4D2E - chains A and B of the 3 polymer chains in the assembly; structure by X-ray diffraction, 2.28 A resolution.

# Chain A (and B)
Name: Diacylglycerol kinase
Source organism: Escherichia coli K-12
Notes: EC 2.7.1.107; chain B of this document is another copy of the same molecule, construct and numbering; everything in this record applies to it too
Reference sequence: P0ABN1 (KDGL_ECOLI); residues 1-121 here correspond to UniProt positions 2-122 (UniProt number = residue number + 1)
Chain sequence (130 residues; numbered -8 to 121; the number before each row is that of its first residue; numbers below 1 keep their minus sign (Gly-8 is residue -8)):
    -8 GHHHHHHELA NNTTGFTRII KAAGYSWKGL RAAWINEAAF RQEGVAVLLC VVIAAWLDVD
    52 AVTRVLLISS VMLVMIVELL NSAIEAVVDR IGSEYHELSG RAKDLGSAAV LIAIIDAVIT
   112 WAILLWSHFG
Not modelled in the structure: -8 to 5 (chain B: -8 to 22, 121)
Differences from the reference sequence: expression tag (-8 to 0); engineered mutation Cys41 (Ala42 in P0ABN1), Ala46 (Cys47 in P0ABN1), Val53 (Ile54 in P0ABN1), Leu70 (Ile71 in P0ABN1), Leu96 (Met97 in P0ABN1), Asp107 (Val108 in P0ABN1), Ala113 (Cys114 in P0ABN1)
Residues lining bound ligands:
  - 7.8 monoacylglycerol (78M; (2S)-2,3-dihydroxypropyl(7Z)-pentadec-7-enoate), molecule 1: Trp18, Leu21, Arg22, Trp25, Ile26, Phe31, Gly35, Val38, Leu39, Val42, Met63, Met66
  - 7.8 monoacylglycerol (78M), molecule 2: Trp18, Arg22, Leu39, Val43
  - 7.8 monoacylglycerol (78M), molecule 3: Ala37, Cys41, Ile44, Leu48, Trp112, Leu116, His119, Gly121
  - 7.8 monoacylglycerol (78M), molecule 4: Val42, Ala46, Arg55, Ile59
  - 7.8 monoacylglycerol (2R) (78N; (2R)-2,3-dihydroxypropyl(7Z)-pentadec-7-enoate), molecule 1: Gly6, Arg9, Ile10
  - 7.8 monoacylglycerol (2R) (78N), molecule 2: Ile10, Ala13, Ala14, Ser17
  - 7.8 monoacylglycerol (2R) (78N), molecule 3: Ile105, Ile106, Val109, Ile110, Ala113, Ile114, Trp117
  - 7.8 monoacylglycerol (2R) (78N), molecule 4: Asp107, Ile110, Thr111, Ile114
Curated features (UniProtKB/Swiss-Prot):
  - active site: Glu69 (Proton acceptor)
  - binding site (ATP): Arg9, Tyr16, Glu28, Glu76, Glu85 to His87, Lys94, Asp95
  - binding site (substrate): Arg9, Ala13 to Trp18, Arg22 to Trp25, Ala30 to Glu34, Trp47 to Val50, Arg55, Glu69, Ser98, Trp112, Ile114 to Trp117
  - binding site (a divalent metal cation): Glu28, Glu76

# How chain A and chain B interact
Pairs across the interface - 55 pairs, chain A then chain B:
  Arg9(A) - Gln33(B)  hydrogen bond
  Ala13(A) - Ser98(B)  hydrogen bond (backbone-side chain)
  Tyr16(A) - Asp95(B)
  Tyr16(A) - Ser98(B)
  Ser17(A) - Ser98(B)  hydrogen bond
  Ser17(A) - Ala99(B)
  Ser17(A) - Leu102(B)
  Lys19(A) - Asp95(B)
  Gly20(A) - Asp95(B)
  Gly20(A) - Leu96(B)
  Leu21(A) - Ala99(B)  hydrophobic
  Ala24(A) - Leu96(B)  hydrophobic
  Asn27(A) - Arg92(B)
  Ala52(A) - Ile114(B)
  Ala52(A) - Leu115(B)
  Ala52(A) - Ser118(B)
  Val53(A) - Val53(B)  hydrophobic
  Val53(A) - Thr54(B)
  Val53(A) - Leu57(B)
  Val53(A) - Leu115(B)  hydrophobic
  Val56(A) - Thr111(B)
  Val56(A) - Ile114(B)  hydrophobic
  Val56(A) - Leu115(B)  hydrophobic
  Leu57(A) - Leu57(B)  hydrophobic
  Ile59(A) - Ile114(B)  hydrophobic
  Ser60(A) - Asp107(B)  hydrogen bond
  Ser60(A) - Thr111(B)
  Met63(A) - Ile103(B)
  Met63(A) - Asp107(B)
  Ile67(A) - Leu64(B)  hydrophobic
  Ile67(A) - Val68(B)  hydrophobic
  Ile67(A) - Ala100(B)
  Ile67(A) - Ile103(B)  hydrophobic
  Ile67(A) - Ala104(B)  hydrophobic
  Leu70(A) - Leu96(B)
  Leu70(A) - Ala100(B)  hydrophobic
  Leu70(A) - Ile103(B)  hydrophobic
  Leu71(A) - Leu71(B)  hydrophobic
  Leu71(A) - Ala100(B)  hydrophobic
  Ser73(A) - Leu96(B)
  Ala74(A) - Ala93(B)
  Ala74(A) - Leu96(B)
  Ala74(A) - Gly97(B)
  Ile75(A) - Ile75(B)  hydrophobic
  Ala77(A) - Leu89(B)
  Val78(A) - Ile75(B)  hydrophobic
  Val78(A) - Val78(B)  hydrophobic
  Val78(A) - Val79(B)  hydrophobic
  Val78(A) - Ala93(B)  hydrophobic
  Asp80(A) - Leu89(B)
  Arg81(A) - Ile82(B)
  Arg81(A) - His87(B)
  Arg81(A) - Leu89(B)
  Arg81(A) - Ser90(B)  hydrogen bond
  Ile82(A) - Ile82(B)  hydrophobic
Interface residues without a listed pair, chain A (30 interface residues in all): Arg55, Leu64, Met66
Interface residues without a listed pair, chain B (35 interface residues in all): Ala30, Asn72, Glu85, Ile106, Ile110

# Overview
30 residues of chain A and 35 residues of chain B are in contact, with 5 hydrogen bonds. Polar pairs include
Arg9(A)-Gln33(B), Ala13(A)-Ser98(B) and Ser17(A)-Ser98(B). Ligands of chain A: 4 copies of 7.8
monoacylglycerol and 4 copies of 7.8 monoacylglycerol (2R).
Both chains are Diacylglycerol kinase (Escherichia coli K-12). Entry 4D2E (Crystal structure of an integral
membrane kinase - v2.3) was determined by X-ray diffraction together with 4BPD from the same study.
